5W9O - chains A and L of the 12 polymer chains in the assembly; structure by electron microscopy, 4.50 A resolution (low resolution: residue-level contacts below are approximate; hydrogen-bond / salt-bridge calls are withheld).

# Chain A (and L)
Protein: Spike glycoprotein
Source organism: Middle East respiratory syndrome-related coronavirus
Notes: engineered mutation(s): V1060P, L1061P; chain L of this document is another copy of the same molecule, construct and numbering; everything in this record applies to it too
Reference sequence: W5ZZF5 (W5ZZF5_9BETC); residue numbers follow UniProt; this construct covers 1-1291
Sequence (1329 residues; numbered 1 to 1329; the number before each row is that of its first residue):
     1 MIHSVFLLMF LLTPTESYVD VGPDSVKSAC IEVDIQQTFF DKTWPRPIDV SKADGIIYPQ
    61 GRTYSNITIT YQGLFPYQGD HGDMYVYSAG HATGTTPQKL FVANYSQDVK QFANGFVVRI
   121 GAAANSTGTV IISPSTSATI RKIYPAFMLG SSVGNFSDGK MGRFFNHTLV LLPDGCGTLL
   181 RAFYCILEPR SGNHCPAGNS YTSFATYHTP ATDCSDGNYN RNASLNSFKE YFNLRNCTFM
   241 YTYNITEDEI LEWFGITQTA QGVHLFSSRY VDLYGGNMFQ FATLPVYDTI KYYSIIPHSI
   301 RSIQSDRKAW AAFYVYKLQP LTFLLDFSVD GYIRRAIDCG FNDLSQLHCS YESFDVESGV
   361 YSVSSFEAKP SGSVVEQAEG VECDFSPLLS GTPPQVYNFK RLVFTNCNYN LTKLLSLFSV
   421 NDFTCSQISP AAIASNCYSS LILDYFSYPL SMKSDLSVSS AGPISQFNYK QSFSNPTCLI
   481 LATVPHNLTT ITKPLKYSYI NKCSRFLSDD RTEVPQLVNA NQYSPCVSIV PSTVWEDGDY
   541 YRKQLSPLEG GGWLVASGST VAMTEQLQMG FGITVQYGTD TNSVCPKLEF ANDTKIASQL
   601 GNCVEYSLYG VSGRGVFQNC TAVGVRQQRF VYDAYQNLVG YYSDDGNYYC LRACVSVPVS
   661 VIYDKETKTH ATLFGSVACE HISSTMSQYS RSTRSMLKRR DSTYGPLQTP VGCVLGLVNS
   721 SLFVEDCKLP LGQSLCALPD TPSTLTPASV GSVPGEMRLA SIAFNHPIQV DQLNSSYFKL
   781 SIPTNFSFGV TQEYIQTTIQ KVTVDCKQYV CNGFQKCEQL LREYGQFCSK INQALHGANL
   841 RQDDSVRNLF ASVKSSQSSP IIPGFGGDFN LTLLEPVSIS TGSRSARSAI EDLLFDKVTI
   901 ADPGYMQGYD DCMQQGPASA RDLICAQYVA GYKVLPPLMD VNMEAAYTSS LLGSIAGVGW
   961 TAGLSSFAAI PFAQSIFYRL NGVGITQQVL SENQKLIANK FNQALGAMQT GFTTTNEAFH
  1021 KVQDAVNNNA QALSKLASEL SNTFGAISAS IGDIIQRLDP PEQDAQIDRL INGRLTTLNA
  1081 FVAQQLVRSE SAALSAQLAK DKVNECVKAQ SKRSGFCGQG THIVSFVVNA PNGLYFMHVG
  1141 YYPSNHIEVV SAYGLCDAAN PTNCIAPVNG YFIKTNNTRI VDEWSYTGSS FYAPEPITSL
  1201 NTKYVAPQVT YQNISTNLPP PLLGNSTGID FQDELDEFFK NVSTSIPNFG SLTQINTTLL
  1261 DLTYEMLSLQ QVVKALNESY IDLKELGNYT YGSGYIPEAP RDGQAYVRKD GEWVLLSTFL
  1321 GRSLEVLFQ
Not modelled in the structure: 1-752, 878-885, 1224-1329 (chain L: 1-17, 744-1329)
Cystine bridges: Cys806-Cys828, Cys811-Cys817, Cys912-Cys925, Cys1106-Cys1117, Cys1156-Cys1164
Covalently attached groups: covalent link Tyr905-Pro936
Sequence notes: conflict Phe506 (Leu in W5ZZF5), Ala748 (Arg in W5ZZF5), Gly751 (Arg in W5ZZF5), Pro1060 (Val in W5ZZF5), Pro1061 (Leu in W5ZZF5); expression tag (1292-1329)

# Chain A / chain L interface
Residue-residue contacts - 66 pairs, chain A then chain L:
  Thr803(A) with Ser362(L)
  Asp805(A) with Ser364(L); Ser365(L)
  Gln808(A) with Ser365(L); Glu367(L)
  Asn812(A) with Glu367(L)
  Arg822(A) with Gln72(L); Pro320(L); Leu321(L); Thr322(L)
  Ser829(A) with Ser350(L)
  Gln833(A) with Ser350(L); Tyr351(L)
  His836(A) with Val360(L); Tyr361(L)
  Tyr905(A) with Ser676(L); Gln733(L)
  Met906(A) with Pro710(L); Val711(L)
  Gln907(A) with Ser676(L)
  Gly908(A) with Ser676(L)
  Tyr909(A) with Val655(L); Ser656(L); Val657(L); Ser676(L); Val677(L); His681(L)
  Asp910(A) with Glu680(L); His681(L)
  Cys912(A) with Arg652(L); Val655(L)
  Met913(A) with Val655(L)
  Gln914(A) with Leu600(L); Val616(L); Phe617(L); Gln618(L); Arg652(L)
  Tyr928(A) with Val655(L); Ser656(L); Pro658(L); Ser676(L)
  Lys933(A) with Pro658(L); Gly675(L)
  Pro936(A) with Leu731(L); Gln733(L)
  Pro937(A) with Gly732(L); Gln733(L)
  Leu938(A) with Pro730(L); Gln733(L)
  Asp940(A) with Gln733(L); Ser734(L)
  Met943(A) with Ser734(L)
  Ser1038(A) with Tyr635(L)
  Ser1041(A) with Tyr635(L)
  Ile1047(A) with Gln427(L)
  Gln1056(A) with Ala432(L); Asn436(L)
  Arg1057(A) with Ile428(L); Ser429(L); Ala432(L); Asn436(L); Gly610(L)
  Leu1058(A) with Gln427(L); Ser429(L)
  Asp1059(A) with Ser429(L); Pro430(L)
Also at the interface, not in a pair above, chain A (36 interface residues in all): Lys807, Gly813, Phe814, Gln915, Ser1034
Also at the interface, not in a pair above, chain L (48 interface residues in all): Val363, Tyr577, Ser612, Arg614, Cys654, Gln708, Thr709

# Overview
36 residues of chain A face 48 of chain L across their interface.
Both chains are Spike glycoprotein (Middle East respiratory syndrome-related coronavirus). Entry 5W9O (MERS S
ectodomain trimer in complex with variable domain of neutralizing antibody G4) was determined by electron
microscopy (same publication as 5VZR, 5W9H, 5W9I, 5W9J, 5W9K, 5W9L and 3 further entries).
